PDB entry 6Y0O | X-ray diffraction, 2.20 A resolution | chain A

[Chain A]
Name: Anaerobic Fixed Target Structure of Isopenicillin N synthase in complex with Fe and ACV
Source organism: Aspergillus nidulans FGSC A4
Notes: EC 1.21.3.1
UniProt: P05326 (IPNS_EMENI); numbering as in UniProt (aligned over 1-331)
Chain sequence (331 residues; row label = number of the first residue in the row):
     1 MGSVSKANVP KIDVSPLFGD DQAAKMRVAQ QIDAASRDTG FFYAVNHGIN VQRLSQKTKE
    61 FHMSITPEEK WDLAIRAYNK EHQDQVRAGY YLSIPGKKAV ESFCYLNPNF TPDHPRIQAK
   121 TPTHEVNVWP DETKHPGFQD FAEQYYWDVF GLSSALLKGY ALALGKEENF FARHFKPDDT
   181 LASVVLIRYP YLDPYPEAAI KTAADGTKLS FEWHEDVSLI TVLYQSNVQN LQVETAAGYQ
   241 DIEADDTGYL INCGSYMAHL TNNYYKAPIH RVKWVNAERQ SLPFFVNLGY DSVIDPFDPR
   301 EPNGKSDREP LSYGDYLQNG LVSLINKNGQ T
Disordered / not traced: 1-2
Swiss-Prot annotation at these positions:
  - binding site (isopenicillin N): Arg87, Tyr91, Ser183, Tyr189, Ser281
  - binding site (N-[(5S)-5-amino-5-carboxypentanoyl]-L-cysteinyl-D-valine): Arg87, Tyr91, Ser183, Tyr189, His214, Asp216, Ser281
  - binding site (Fe(2+)): His214, Asp216, His270
  - binding site (2-oxoglutarate): Arg279
  - site: Phe211 (Transition state stabilizer)
  - mutagenesis: Lys98 (K98E: Strongly reduced the catalytic activity), Leu223 (L223I/V: Strongly reduced the catalytic activity), Leu231 (L231I/V: Strongly reduced the catalytic activity; L231T: Abolishes the catalytic activity), Val272 (V272T: Strongly reduced the catalytic activity), Pro283 (P283A/I/V: Strongly reduced the catalytic activity; P283L: Abolishes the catalytic activity)
Metal / ion sites: Fe ion: His214, Asp216, His270 (together with L-D-(a-aminoadipoyl)-L-cysteinyl-D-valine)
Residues lining bound ligands: L-D-(a-aminoadipoyl)-L-cysteinyl-D-valine (ACV): Arg87, Tyr91, Cys104, Ser183, Val185, Ile187, Tyr189, Phe211, His214, Asp216, Leu223, Gln225, Leu231, Val272, Ser281, Pro283, Phe285, Leu321, Leu324, Thr331
What the authors report for this chain:
  - Fe ion coordination: His214, Asp216, His270

[Summary]
Chain A binds L-D-(a-aminoadipoyl)-L-cysteinyl-D-valine. His214, Asp216 and His270 form the Fe ion site.
Curated annotation (UniProt) lists 5 isopenicillin N-binding residues, 7
N-[(5S)-5-amino-5-carboxypentanoyl]-L-cysteinyl-D-valine-binding residues, 3 Fe2+-binding residues and residue
binding 2-oxoglutarate Arg279. From the paper: Fe ion coordination by His214, Asp216 and His270.
Chain A is Anaerobic Fixed Target Structure of Isopenicillin N synthase in complex with Fe and ACV
(Aspergillus nidulans FGSC A4); the structure, isopenicillin N synthase in complex with ACV and Fe under
anaerobic environment using FT-SSX methods, was determined by X-ray diffraction (same publication as 6Y0Q,
6Y12 and 6YPV).
